1RZ0 - chains A and B; structure by X-ray diffraction, 2.20 A resolution.

# Chain A (and B)
Molecule: phenol 2-hydroxylase component B
Organism: Geobacillus thermoglucosidasius
Notes: chain B of this document is another copy of the same molecule, construct and numbering; everything in this record applies to it too
UniProt: Q9LAG2 (Q9LAG2_BACTR); residues 1-161 here = UniProt positions 1-161
Sequence (161 residues; each row starts with the number of its first residue):
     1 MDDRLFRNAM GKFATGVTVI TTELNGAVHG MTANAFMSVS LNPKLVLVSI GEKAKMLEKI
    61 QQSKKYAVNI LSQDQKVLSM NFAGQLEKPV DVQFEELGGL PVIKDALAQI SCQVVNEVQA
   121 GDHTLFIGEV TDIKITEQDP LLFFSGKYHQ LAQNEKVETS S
Disordered / not traced: 154-161
Sequence notes: modified residue (1, 10, 31, 37, 56, 80)
Modified / non-standard residues: Mse1, Mse10, Mse31, Mse37, Mse56, Mse80 (selenomethionine; parent Met)
Residues lining bound ligands: FAD (flavin-adenine dinucleotide): V17, V28, H29, G30, Mse31, T32, A33, N34, A35, S49, I50, G51, K53, A54, K55, Mse56, S79, N81, F82, A83, G84, Q85, P89, V90, V92, F94, H123, F143, Y148
Reported in the primary citation:
  - binding site for flavin-adenine dinucleotide: V28, T32, A33, N34, A35, S49, G51, K55, Mse56, A83, F143

# Interface between chain A and chain B
Contacting residue pairs (120):
  Mse1(A) with K44(B); V130(B); T131(B); I133(B)
  D2(A) with K44(B)
  D3(A) with L41(B); K44(B), salt bridge
  L5(A) with I135(B)
  F6(A) with S40(B); L41(B), hydrophobic; K44(B); L45(B); V130(B), hydrophobic; I133(B), hydrophobic
  R7(A) with L41(B)
  N8(A) with I135(B)
  A9(A) with I133(B), hydrophobic; I135(B)
  Mse10(A) with S38(B); V46(B); I110(B), hydrophobic
  K12(A) with I70(B); L107(B); I135(B); T136(B); E137(B), salt bridge
  F13(A) with T15(B); G16(B); T18(B); N34(B); F36(B); I70(B)
  A14(A) with T15(B); G16(B), hydrogen bond (backbone-backbone); L142(B), hydrophobic
  T15(A) with F13(B); A14(B)
  G16(A) with F13(B); A14(B), hydrogen bond (backbone-backbone)
  T18(A) with F13(B)
  N34(A) with F13(B)
  A35(A) with Mse37(B), hydrophobic
  F36(A) with F13(B)
  Mse37(A) with A35(B); L47(B); S49(B); L125(B), hydrophobic
  S38(A) with Mse10(B)
  V39(A) with S49(B); A120(B), hydrophobic; H123(B), hydrogen bond (backbone-side chain)
  S40(A) with F6(B); A120(B); G121(B); D122(B), hydrogen bond (side chain-backbone)
  L41(A) with D3(B); F6(B), hydrophobic; R7(B); D122(B), hydrogen bond (backbone-side chain)
  N42(A) with D122(B), hydrogen bond (backbone-side chain)
  P43(A) with G121(B)
  K44(A) with Mse1(B); D2(B); D3(B), salt bridge; F6(B)
  L45(A) with F6(B); A120(B); G121(B)
  V46(A) with Mse10(B)
  L47(A) with Mse37(B); L125(B), hydrophobic
  S49(A) with Mse37(B); V39(B)
  I70(A) with K12(B); F13(B)
  L107(A) with K12(B)
  I110(A) with Mse10(B), hydrophobic
  A120(A) with V39(B), hydrophobic; S40(B); L45(B)
  G121(A) with S40(B); P43(B); L45(B)
  D122(A) with S40(B), hydrogen bond (backbone-side chain); L41(B), hydrogen bond (side chain-backbone); N42(B), hydrogen bond (side chain-backbone)
  H123(A) with V39(B), hydrogen bond (side chain-backbone)
  L125(A) with Mse37(B), hydrophobic; L47(B), hydrophobic
  V130(A) with Mse1(B), hydrophobic; F6(B), hydrophobic
  T131(A) with Mse1(B)
  D132(A) with Mse1(B)
  I133(A) with Mse1(B); L5(B), hydrophobic; F6(B), hydrophobic; A9(B), hydrophobic
  I135(A) with L5(B); N8(B); A9(B); K12(B)
  T136(A) with K12(B)
  E137(A) with K12(B), salt bridge
  Q138(A) with F144(B)
  P140(A) with F144(B), hydrophobic
  L142(A) with A14(B), hydrophobic; L151(B), hydrophobic
  F144(A) with P140(B), hydrophobic; L151(B), hydrophobic
  H149(A) with L151(B)
  Q150(A) with L151(B); A152(B), hydrogen bond (backbone-backbone)
  L151(A) with L142(B), hydrophobic; F144(B), hydrophobic; H149(B); Q150(B); A152(B)
  A152(A) with Q150(B), hydrogen bond (backbone-backbone); L151(B); A152(B)
Interface residues without a listed pair, chain A (57 interface residues in all): V17, A108, V118, I127
Interface residues without a listed pair, chain B (57 interface residues in all): V17, A108, V118, I127, D132, Q138

# Overview
The chain A/chain B interface involves 57 residues from each chain, with 12 hydrogen bonds and 4 salt bridges.
Polar contacts include D3(A)-K44(B), K12(A)-E137(B) and V39(A)-H123(B). Bound to chain A: flavin-adenine
dinucleotide. From the paper: a binding site for flavin-adenine dinucleotide at V28(A), T32(A) and A33(A)
among others.
Chain A and chain B are both phenol 2-hydroxylase component B (Geobacillus thermoglucosidasius); the
structure, Flavin reductase PheA2 in native state, was determined by X-ray diffraction, deposited together
with 1RZ1.
